PDB entry 1RBE | X-ray diffraction, 1.75 A resolution | chains S and A

# Chain S
Name: Ribonuclease S (S-PEPTIDE)
From: Bos taurus
UniProtKB: P61823 (RNAS1_BOVIN); residues 1-15 here correspond to UniProt positions 27-41 (UniProt number = residue number + 26)
Chain sequence (16 residues; row label = number of the first residue in the row):
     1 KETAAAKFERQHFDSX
Modified / non-standard residues: NH2 (amino group) at position 16
UniProt features mapped onto this chain:
  - active site: His12 (Proton acceptor)
  - binding site (substrate): Lys7, Arg10
  - glycosylation (N-linked (Glc) (glycation) lysine): Lys1, Lys7

# Chain A
Name: Ribonuclease S (S-protein)
From: Bos taurus
Notes: EC 3.1.27.5
UniProtKB: P61823 (RNAS1_BOVIN); residues 21-124 here correspond to UniProt positions 47-150 (UniProt number = residue number + 26)
Chain sequence (104 residues; numbered 21 to 124; the number before each row is that of its first residue):
    21 SSSNYCNQMMKSRNLTKDRCKPVNTFVHESLADVQAVCSQKNVACKNGQT
    71 NCYQSYSTMSITDCRETGSSKYPNCAYKTTQANKHIIVACEGNPYVPVHF
   121 DASV
Disulfides: Cys26-Cys84, Cys40-Cys95, Cys58-Cys110, Cys65-Cys72
UniProt features mapped onto this chain:
  - active site: His119 (Proton donor)
  - binding site (substrate): Lys41 to Thr45, Lys66, Arg85
  - glycosylation: Asn34 (N-linked (GlcNAc...) asparagine), Lys37 (N-linked (Glc) (glycation) lysine), Lys41 (N-linked (Glc) (glycation) lysine)

# Chain S / chain A interface
Pairs across the interface - 32 pairs, chain S then chain A:
  Ala4(S) with Val118(A), hydrophobic
  Ala5(S) with Val116(A), hydrophobic
  Phe8(S) with Val108(A), hydrophobic; Pro117(A); Val118(A); His119(A); Phe120(A)
  Glu9(S) with Arg33(A), hydrogen bond (backbone-side chain); Leu51(A)
  Arg10(S) with Arg33(A), hydrogen bond (backbone-side chain); Asn34(A); Leu35(A)
  Gln11(S) with Leu35(A); Asn44(A), hydrogen bond (backbone-side chain); Thr45(A); Phe46(A)
  His12(S) with Asn44(A), hydrogen bond; Thr45(A), hydrogen bond (side chain-backbone); Phe46(A); Val47(A), hydrogen bond (backbone-backbone); Phe120(A)
  Phe13(S) with Arg33(A), hydrogen bond (backbone-side chain); Val47(A); Glu49(A); Ser50(A); Leu51(A)
  Asp14(S) with Tyr25(A), hydrogen bond; Met29(A); Arg33(A), salt bridge; Val47(A), hydrogen bond (backbone-backbone); His48(A), hydrogen bond (backbone-side chain)
  Ser15(S) with Glu49(A)
Also at the interface, not in a pair above, chain S (11 interface residues in all): NH2_16
Also at the interface, not in a pair above, chain A (22 interface residues in all): Lys41, Val54, Gln55

# Overview
Chain S and chain A form an interface of 11 and 22 residues respectively; the contacts include 10 hydrogen
bonds and 1 salt bridge. Polar contacts include Asp14(S)-Arg33(A), Glu9(S)-Arg33(A) and Arg10(S)-Arg33(A).
Here chain S is Ribonuclease S (S-PEPTIDE) and chain A is Ribonuclease S (S-protein), both from Bos taurus.
Entry 1RBE (Crystallographic structures of ribonuclease S variants with nonpolar substitution at position 13:
packing and cavities) was determined by X-ray diffraction (same publication as 1RBC, 1RBD, 1RBF, 1RBG, 1RBH
and 1RBI).
